PDB entry 7KEW | electron microscopy, 4.16 A resolution (low resolution: residue-level contacts below are approximate; hydrogen-bond / salt-bridge calls are withheld) | chains A and G of the 12 polymer chains in the assembly

[Chain A]
Molecule: Spike glycoprotein 1
Source organism: Bundibugyo ebolavirus
Reference sequence: A0A510C2V9 (A0A510C2V9_9MONO); residues 1-312 here = UniProt positions 1-312
Sequence (343 residues; row label = number of the first residue in the row):
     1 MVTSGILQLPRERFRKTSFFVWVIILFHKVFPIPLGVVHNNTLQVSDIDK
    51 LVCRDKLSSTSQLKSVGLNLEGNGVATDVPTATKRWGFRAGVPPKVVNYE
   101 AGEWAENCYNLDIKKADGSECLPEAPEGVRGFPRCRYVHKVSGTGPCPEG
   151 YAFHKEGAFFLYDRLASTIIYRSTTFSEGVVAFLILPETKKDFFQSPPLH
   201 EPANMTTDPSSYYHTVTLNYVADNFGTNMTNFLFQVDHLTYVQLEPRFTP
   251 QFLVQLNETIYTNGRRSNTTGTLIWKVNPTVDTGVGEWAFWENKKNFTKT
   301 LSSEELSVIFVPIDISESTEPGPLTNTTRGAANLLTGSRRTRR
Disordered / not traced: 1-32, 194-214, 281-343
Disulfides: Cys108-Cys135, Cys121-Cys147
Glycans and other covalent adducts: N-acetylglucosamine (NAG) linked to Asn228, Asn257
Sequence notes: expression tag (313-343)
Reported in the primary citation:
  - conformationally variable residues (loop rearrangement): Asn268

[Chain G]
Molecule: BDBV-43 Fab heavy chain
Source organism: Homo sapiens
Notes: antibody fragment or engineered binder
Sequence (246 residues; numbered -18 to 217 plus 10 insertion-coded residues; the number before each row is that of its first residue; a row labelled like 82A-82C holds insertion residues (82A, then the next letters in order); numbers below 1 keep their minus sign (Met-18 is residue -18)):
   -18 MELGLRWVFLVAILEGVQCQVQLVQSGAEVKKPGSSVKVSCRASGDSFSR
    32 KYGI
   35A S
    36 WVRQAPGQGFEWMGTIM
   52A P
    53 IVGLTTSAQKFQGRVTITADKSTSTAHMEL
82A-82C NSL
    83 TSEDTAIYYCARDEIIGA
100A-100E RPHWF
   101 DSWGQGTLVTVSSASTKGPSVFPLAPSSKSTSGGTAALGCLVKDYFPEPV
   151 TVSWNSGALTSGVHTFPAVLQSSGLYSLSSVVTVPSSSLGTQTYICNVNH
   201 KPSNTKVDKRVEPKSCD
Disordered / not traced: -18 to 0, 113-217
Disulfides: Cys22-Cys92

[Chain A / chain G interface]
Contacting residue pairs (28; chain A residue first):
  Leu239(A) with Ala100(G)
  Thr240(A) with Gly99(G); Ala100(G)
  Leu256(A) with Val54(G)
  Thr259(A) with Ile53(G); Val54(G)
  Thr262(A) with Arg31(G)
  Asn263(A) with Arg31(G); Lys32(G)
  Arg265(A) with Arg100A(G)
  Ser267(A) with Arg100A(G)
  Gly271(A) with Ala100(G)
  Leu273(A) with Thr58(G); Ile98(G); Gly99(G); Ala100(G)
  Ile274(A) with Thr58(G)
  Trp275(A) with Thr50(G); Met52(G); Leu56(G); Thr57(G); Thr58(G); Gly99(G)
  Lys276(A) with Leu56(G); Thr57(G); Gln64(G)
  Asn278(A) with Gly55(G); Thr70(G)
Also at the interface, not in a pair above, chain A (21 interface residues in all): Val242, Ile260, Gly264, Asn268, Thr269, Thr272, Val277
Also at the interface, not in a pair above, chain G (19 interface residues in all): Ile69, Ile97, Pro100B
The authors on this interface:
  - epitope / paratope residues, chain A: Asn268(A), Trp275(A)

[Overview]
Chain A and chain G form an interface of 21 and 19 residues respectively. From the paper: epitope/paratope
residues Asn268(A) and Trp275(A); conformational variability at Asn268(A).
Here chain A is Spike glycoprotein 1 (Bundibugyo ebolavirus) and chain G is BDBV-43 Fab heavy chain (Homo
sapiens). Entry 7KEW (Bundibugyo virus GP (mucin deleted) bound to antibody Fab BDBV-43) was determined by
electron microscopy together with 7KEJ, 7KF9 and 7KFG from the same study.
